PDB entry 7TR9 | electron microscopy, 3.90 A resolution | chains K and R of the 19 polymer chains in the assembly

[Chain K]
Name: Cas7a
From: Pyrococcus furiosus DSM 3638
UniProt: Q8U333 (Q8U333_PYRFU); numbering as in UniProt (aligned over 1-336)
Amino-acid sequence (336 residues; each row starts with the number of its first residue):
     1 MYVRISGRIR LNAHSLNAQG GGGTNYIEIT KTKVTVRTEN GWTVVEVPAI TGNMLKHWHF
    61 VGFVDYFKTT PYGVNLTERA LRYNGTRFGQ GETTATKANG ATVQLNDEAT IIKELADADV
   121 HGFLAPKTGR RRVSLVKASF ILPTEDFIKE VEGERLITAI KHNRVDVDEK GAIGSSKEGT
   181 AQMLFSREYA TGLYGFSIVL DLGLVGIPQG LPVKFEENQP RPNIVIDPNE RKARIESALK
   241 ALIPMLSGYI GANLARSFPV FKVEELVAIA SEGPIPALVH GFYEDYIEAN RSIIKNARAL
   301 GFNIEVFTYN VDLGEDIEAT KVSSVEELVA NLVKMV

[Chain R]
Molecule: crRNA
From: Escherichia coli
Sequence (45 nucleotides; row label = number of the first residue in the row):
     1 AUUGAAAGAG UGCUUCCCCA AACCCUUAAC UGGUUGUAAC AGUUG

[How chain K and chain R interact]
Pairs across the interface (51):
  Asn17(K) - A21(R)  hydrogen bond to the phosphate
  Asn17(K) - A22(R)  phosphate contact
  Ala18(K) - A21(R)  sugar contact
  Ala18(K) - A22(R)  hydrogen bond to the phosphate
  Gln19(K) - A21(R)  base contact
  Gly20(K) - A21(R)  base contact
  Asn53(K) - C19(R)  sugar contact
  Asn53(K) - A20(R)  hydrogen bond to the phosphate
  Asn53(K) - A21(R)  hydrogen bond to the phosphate
  Met54(K) - A20(R)  phosphate contact
  Met54(K) - A21(R)  phosphate contact
  Met54(K) - A22(R)  phosphate contact
  Lys56(K) - C18(R)  phosphate contact
  Lys56(K) - C19(R)  salt bridge to the phosphate
  His57(K) - A20(R)  stacking on the base
  Gly85(K) - C19(R)  phosphate contact
  Gly85(K) - A20(R)  phosphate contact
  Arg87(K) - C18(R)  sugar contact
  Arg87(K) - C19(R)  salt bridge to the phosphate
  His121(K) - C18(R)  sugar contact
  His121(K) - C19(R)  phosphate contact
  Phe123(K) - C17(R)  hydrogen bond to the sugar
  Phe123(K) - C18(R)  sugar contact
  Leu124(K) - C17(R)  base contact
  Leu124(K) - C18(R)  base contact
  Arg131(K) - C17(R)  base contact
  Arg132(K) - C17(R)  hydrogen bond to the sugar
  Val133(K) - C17(R)  phosphate contact
  Val133(K) - C18(R)  phosphate contact
  Ser134(K) - C18(R)  hydrogen bond to the phosphate
  Lys161(K) - U27(R)  hydrogen bond to the base
  His162(K) - U27(R)  salt bridge to the phosphate
  Asn163(K) - C25(R)  hydrogen bond to the sugar
  Asn163(K) - U26(R)  hydrogen bond to the sugar
  Asn163(K) - U27(R)  hydrogen bond to the sugar
  Asn163(K) - A28(R)  hydrogen bond to the base
  Arg164(K) - C25(R)  hydrogen bond to the base
  Val165(K) - U26(R)  hydrogen bond to the phosphate
  Leu184(K) - U27(R)  base contact
  Phe185(K) - C25(R)  base contact
  Gly251(K) - A20(R)  base contact
  Ala252(K) - A22(R)  phosphate contact
  Ala252(K) - C23(R)  phosphate contact
  Asn253(K) - C23(R)  hydrogen bond to the phosphate
  Leu254(K) - A20(R)  base contact
  Leu254(K) - C23(R)  hydrogen bond to the phosphate
  Leu254(K) - C24(R)  phosphate contact
  Ala255(K) - C24(R)  hydrogen bond to the phosphate
  Ala255(K) - C25(R)  phosphate contact
  Arg256(K) - C24(R)  base contact
  Arg256(K) - C25(R)  salt bridge to the phosphate
Also at the interface, not in a pair above, chain K (34 interface residues in all): Trp58, Gly122, Gln182, Arg187

[Overview]
34 residues of chain K face 12 of chain R across their interface, with 17 hydrogen bonds, 4 salt bridges and 1
aromatic stacking contact. Polar pairs include Lys161(K)-U27(R), Asn163(K)-A28(R) and Arg164(K)-C25(R).
Chain K is Cas7a (Pyrococcus furiosus DSM 3638) and chain R is crRNA (Escherichia coli); the structure,
Cascade complex from type I-A CRISPR-Cas system, was determined by electron microscopy, deposited together
with 7TR6, 7TR8 and 7TRA.
